1GFF - chains 1 and 3 of the 3 polymer chains in the assembly; structure by X-ray diffraction, 3.00 A resolution.

== Chain 1 ==
Protein: Bacteriophage G4 capsid proteins gpf, gpg, gpj
Organism: Enterobacteria phage G4
Notes: engineered mutation(s): AM(E)W4
Reference sequence: P03642 (VGF_BPG4); residue numbers follow UniProt; this construct covers 1-426
Amino-acid sequence (426 residues; each row starts with the number of its first residue):
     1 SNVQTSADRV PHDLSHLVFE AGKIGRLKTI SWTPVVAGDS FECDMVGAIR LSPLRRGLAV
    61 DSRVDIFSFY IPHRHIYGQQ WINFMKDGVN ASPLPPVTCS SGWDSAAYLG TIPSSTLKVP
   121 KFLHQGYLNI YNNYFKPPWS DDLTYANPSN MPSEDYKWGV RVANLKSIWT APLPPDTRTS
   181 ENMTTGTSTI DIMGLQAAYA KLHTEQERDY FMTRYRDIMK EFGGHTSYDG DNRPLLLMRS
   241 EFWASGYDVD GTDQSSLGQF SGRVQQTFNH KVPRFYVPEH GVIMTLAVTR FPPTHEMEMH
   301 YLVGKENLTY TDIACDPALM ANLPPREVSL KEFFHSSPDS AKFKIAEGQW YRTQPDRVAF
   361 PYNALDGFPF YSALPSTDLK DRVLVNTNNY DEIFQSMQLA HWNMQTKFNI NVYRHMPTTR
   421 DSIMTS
Disordered / not traced: 1-9
Construct notes: conflict Asp-378 (Glu in P03642)

== Chain 3 ==
Protein: Bacteriophage G4 capsid proteins gpf, gpg, gpj
Organism: Enterobacteria phage G4
Notes: engineered mutation(s): AM(E)W4
Reference sequence: P03652 (VGJ_BPG4); residue numbers follow UniProt; this construct covers 1-25
Amino-acid sequence (25 residues; row label = number of the first residue in the row):
     1 MKKSIRRSGG KSKGARLWYV GGTQY
Disordered / not traced: 1-13

== How chain 1 and chain 3 interact ==
Contacting residue pairs - 30 pairs, chain 1 then chain 3:
  Phe-67(1) with Tyr-25(3), hydrophobic
  Tyr-134(1) with Tyr-25(3), hydrogen bond (backbone-backbone)
  Phe-135(1) with Gln-24(3); Tyr-25(3), hydrophobic
  Pro-137(1) with Gln-24(3)
  Pro-138(1) with Val-20(3), hydrophobic; Gly-21(3); Gln-24(3)
  Trp-139(1) with Val-20(3)
  Ala-163(1) with Gln-24(3)
  Lys-166(1) with Trp-18(3)
  Ser-167(1) with Trp-18(3)
  Ile-168(1) with Trp-18(3), hydrophobic
  Ala-171(1) with Trp-18(3), hydrophobic
  Pro-172(1) with Tyr-19(3)
  Pro-174(1) with Tyr-19(3)
  Asp-209(1) with Gly-21(3)
  Tyr-210(1) with Val-20(3); Gly-21(3), hydrogen bond (backbone-backbone); Gly-22(3)
  Phe-211(1) with Tyr-19(3), hydrophobic; Gly-21(3); Gly-22(3)
  Thr-213(1) with Gly-21(3), hydrogen bond (backbone-backbone)
  Arg-214(1) with Thr-23(3)
  Leu-236(1) with Tyr-25(3)
  Arg-239(1) with Tyr-25(3)
  Arg-290(1) with Tyr-25(3), hydrogen bond (side chain-backbone)
  Gln-349(1) with Trp-18(3)
  Arg-352(1) with Leu-17(3)
Interface residues without a listed pair, chain 1 (31 interface residues in all): Phe-69, Lys-136, Val-162, Asn-164, Leu-173, Met-212, Asp-217, Thr-353

== Overview ==
Chain 1 and chain 3 form an interface of 31 and 9 residues respectively, with 4 hydrogen bonds. Polar contacts
include Arg-290(1)/Tyr-25(3), Tyr-134(1)/Tyr-25(3) and Tyr-210(1)/Gly-21(3).
Here chain 1 is Bacteriophage G4 capsid proteins gpf, gpg, gpj and chain 3 is Bacteriophage G4 capsid proteins
gpf, gpg, gpj, both from Enterobacteria phage G4. Entry 1GFF (The atomic structure of the degraded procapsid
particle of the bacteriophage G4: induced structural changes in ...) was determined by X-ray diffraction.
